2P2Q - chain A; structure by X-ray diffraction, 2.42 A resolution.

== Chain A ==
Molecule: Acetyl-coenzyme A synthetase
From: Salmonella typhimurium
Notes: EC 6.2.1.1
Reference sequence: Q8ZKF6 (ACSA_SALTY); numbering as in UniProt (aligned over 1-652)
Amino-acid sequence (652 residues; row label = number of the first residue in the row):
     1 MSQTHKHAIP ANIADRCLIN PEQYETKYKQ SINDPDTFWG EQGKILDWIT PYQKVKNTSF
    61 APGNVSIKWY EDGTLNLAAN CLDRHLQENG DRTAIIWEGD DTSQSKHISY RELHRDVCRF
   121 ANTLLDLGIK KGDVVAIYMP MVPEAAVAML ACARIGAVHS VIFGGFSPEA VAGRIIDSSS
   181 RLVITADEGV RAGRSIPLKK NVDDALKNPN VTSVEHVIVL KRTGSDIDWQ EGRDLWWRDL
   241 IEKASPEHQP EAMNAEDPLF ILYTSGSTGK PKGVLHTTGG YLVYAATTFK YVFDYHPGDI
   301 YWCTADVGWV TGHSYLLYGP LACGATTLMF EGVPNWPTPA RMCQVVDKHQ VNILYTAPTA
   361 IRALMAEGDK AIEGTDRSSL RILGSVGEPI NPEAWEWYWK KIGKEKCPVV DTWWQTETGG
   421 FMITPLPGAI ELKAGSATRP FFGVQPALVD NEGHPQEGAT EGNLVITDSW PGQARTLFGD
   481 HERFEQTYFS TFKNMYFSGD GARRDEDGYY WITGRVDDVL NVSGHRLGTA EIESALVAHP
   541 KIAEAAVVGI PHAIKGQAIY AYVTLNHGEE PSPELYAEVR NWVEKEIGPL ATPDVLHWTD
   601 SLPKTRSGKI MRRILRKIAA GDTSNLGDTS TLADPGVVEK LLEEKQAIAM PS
Not modelled in the structure: 1-5, 625-632, 648-652
Construct notes: engineered mutation Glu-584 (Arg in Q8ZKF6)
Small-molecule neighbours: adenosine-5'-monophosphate-propyl ester (PRX): Thr-264, Val-310, Thr-311, Val-386, Gly-387, Glu-388, Pro-389, Asp-411, Thr-412, Trp-413, Trp-414, Gln-415, Thr-416, Glu-417, Ser-498, Asp-500, Ile-512, Arg-515, Asn-521, Arg-526
Swiss-Prot annotation at these positions:
  - binding site (CoA): Arg-191 to Arg-194, Thr-311, Asn-335, Ser-523
  - binding site (ATP): Gly-387 to Pro-389, Asp-411 to Thr-416, Asp-500, Arg-515, Arg-526
  - binding site (Mg(2+)): Val-537, His-539, Ile-542
  - site: Asp-517 (Hinge residue important for conformational flexibility)
  - modified residue: Lys-609 (N6-acetyllysine)
  - mutagenesis: Arg-194 (R194A: Results in a 2-fold reduction in the catalytic efficiency for both ATP and CoA. 2-fold increase in the affinity for ATP and 3-fold reduction for CoA ...), Ala-357 (A357V: Results in a 2-fold reduction in the catalytic efficiency for both ATP and CoA. 3-fold increase in the affinity for ATP and 3-fold reduction for CoA), Asp-517 (D517G: Results in a 2-fold reduction in the catalytic efficiency for both ATP and CoA. 2-fold increase in the affinity for ATP and 10-fold reduction for CoA ...), Gly-524 (G524L: No acetyl-coenzyme A synthetase activity; G524S: Results in a 2-fold reduction in the catalytic efficiency for both ATP and CoA ...), Arg-526 (R526A: Results in a 2-fold reduction in the catalytic efficiency for both ATP and CoA. 3-fold increase in the affinity for ATP and 4-fold reduction for CoA), Lys-609 (K609A: No acetyl-coenzyme A synthetase activity)
Reported in the primary citation:
  - mutagenesis - K609A: abolished catalytic activity (PPi-exchange assay)
  - mutagenesis - D517G, D517P, G524L: unchanged catalytic activity (PPi-exchange assay)
  - mutagenesis - G524L: abolished catalytic activity
  - mutagenesis - R194A, G524S: unchanged catalytic activity on ATP
  - mutagenesis - D517G: decreased binding to ATP
  - mutagenesis - V386A: increased catalytic activity on propionate
  - specificity-determining residues: Val-386
  - mutagenesis - V310D: unchanged catalytic activity on glycine
  - catalytic residues: Lys-609
  - mutagenesis - G524L: unchanged catalytic activity (adenylation half-reaction)
  - mutagenesis - R526A: decreased catalytic activity on ATP
  - mutagenesis - V310D: increased catalytic activity on acetate

== Summary ==
Bound to chain A: adenosine-5'-monophosphate-propyl ester. From UniProt: 7 CoA-binding residues, 12
ATP-binding residues, 3 Mg2+-binding residues and 6 mutagenesis sites. From the paper: the catalytic residue
Lys-609; K609A abolishes catalytic activity (PPi-exchange assay); 9 substitutions were tested in all.
Chain A is Acetyl-coenzyme A synthetase (Salmonella typhimurium); the structure, Acetyl-CoA Synthetase, R584E
mutation, was determined by X-ray diffraction, deposited together with 2P20, 2P2B, 2P2F, 2P2J and 2P2M.
